6FJE - chain A; structure by X-ray diffraction, 1.85 A resolution.

== Chain A ==
Molecule: Beta-fructofuranosidase
Organism: Phaffia rhodozyma
UniProtKB: J7HDY4 (J7HDY4_PHARH); residue numbers follow UniProt; this construct covers 1-665
Chain sequence (665 residues; row label = number of the first residue in the row):
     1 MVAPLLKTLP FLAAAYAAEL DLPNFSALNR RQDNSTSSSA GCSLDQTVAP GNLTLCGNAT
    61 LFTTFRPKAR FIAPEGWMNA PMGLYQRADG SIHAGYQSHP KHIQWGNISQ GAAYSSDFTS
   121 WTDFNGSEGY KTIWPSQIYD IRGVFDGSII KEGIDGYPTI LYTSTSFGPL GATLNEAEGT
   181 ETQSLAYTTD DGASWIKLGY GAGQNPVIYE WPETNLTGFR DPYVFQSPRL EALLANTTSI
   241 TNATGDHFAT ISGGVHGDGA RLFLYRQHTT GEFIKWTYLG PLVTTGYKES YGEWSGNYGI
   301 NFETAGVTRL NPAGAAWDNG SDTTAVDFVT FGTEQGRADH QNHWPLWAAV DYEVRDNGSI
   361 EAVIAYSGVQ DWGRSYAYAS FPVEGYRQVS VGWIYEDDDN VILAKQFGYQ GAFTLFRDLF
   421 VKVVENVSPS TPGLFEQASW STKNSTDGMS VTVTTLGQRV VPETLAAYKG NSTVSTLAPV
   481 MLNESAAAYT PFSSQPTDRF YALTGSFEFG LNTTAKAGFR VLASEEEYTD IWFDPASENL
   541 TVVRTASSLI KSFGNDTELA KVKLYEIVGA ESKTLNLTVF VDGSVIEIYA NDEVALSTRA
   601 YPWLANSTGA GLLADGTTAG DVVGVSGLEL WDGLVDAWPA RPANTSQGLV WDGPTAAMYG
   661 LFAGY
Unresolved in the structure: 1-41
Differences from the reference sequence: conflict Val-2 (Ile in J7HDY4), Ala-663 (Ser in J7HDY4), Tyr-665 (Arg in J7HDY4); engineered mutation Ala-80 (Asp in J7HDY4)
Disulfides: Cys-42/Cys-56
Covalent attachments: N-acetylglucosamine (NAG) linked to Asn-52, Asn-125, Asn-215, Asn-236, Asn-242, Asn-319, Asn-357, Asn-444, Asn-471, Asn-483, Asn-512, Asn-539, Asn-555, Asn-576, Asn-606, Asn-644; glycan linked to Asn-58, Asn-107
Small-molecule neighbours:
  - beta-D-fructofuranose (FRU): Asn-79, Ala-80, Gln-97, Trp-105, Ile-108, Phe-145, Asp-146, Arg-220, Asp-221, Glu-303, Thr-304, Tyr-376, Ala-377, Trp-393
  - alpha-D-glucopyranose (GLC), molecule 1: Asn-79, Trp-105, Phe-145, Leu-170, Gly-171, Arg-220, Glu-303, Glu-334, His-343
  - alpha-D-glucopyranose (GLC), molecule 2: Lys-151, Gln-226, Trp-317, Pro-382, Val-383, Glu-384
  - alpha-D-glucopyranose (GLC), molecule 3: Glu-353, Val-354, Arg-355, Asp-356, Glu-361
Reported in the primary citation:
  - mutagenesis - D80A: abolished catalytic activity
  - catalytic residues: Asp-221, Glu-303, Glu-334 (citing earlier work)

== In short ==
Chain A binds beta-D-fructofuranose and 3 copies of alpha-D-glucopyranose. N-acetylglucosamine is covalently
linked to Asn-52, Asn-58, Asn-107, Asn-125, Asn-215 and Asn-236 and 12 more. The paper reports catalytic
residues Asp-221, Glu-303 and Glu-334; D80A abolishes catalytic activity.
Chain A is Beta-fructofuranosidase (Phaffia rhodozyma); the structure, Structure of D80A-fructofuranosidase
from Xanthophyllomyces dendrorhous complexed with fructose and glucose, was determined by X-ray diffraction,
deposited together with 6S2G, 6S3Z, 6S82 and 6FJG.
